PDB entry 4X67 | X-ray diffraction, 4.10 A resolution (low resolution: residue-level contacts below are approximate; hydrogen-bond / salt-bridge calls are withheld) | chains A and B of the 12 polymer chains in the assembly

== Chain A ==
Molecule: DNA-directed RNA polymerase II subunit RPB1
Organism: Saccharomyces cerevisiae (strain ATCC 204508 / S288c)
Reference sequence: P04050 (RPB1_YEAST); residue numbers follow UniProt; this construct covers 1-1733
Amino-acid sequence (1733 residues; row label = number of the first residue in the row):
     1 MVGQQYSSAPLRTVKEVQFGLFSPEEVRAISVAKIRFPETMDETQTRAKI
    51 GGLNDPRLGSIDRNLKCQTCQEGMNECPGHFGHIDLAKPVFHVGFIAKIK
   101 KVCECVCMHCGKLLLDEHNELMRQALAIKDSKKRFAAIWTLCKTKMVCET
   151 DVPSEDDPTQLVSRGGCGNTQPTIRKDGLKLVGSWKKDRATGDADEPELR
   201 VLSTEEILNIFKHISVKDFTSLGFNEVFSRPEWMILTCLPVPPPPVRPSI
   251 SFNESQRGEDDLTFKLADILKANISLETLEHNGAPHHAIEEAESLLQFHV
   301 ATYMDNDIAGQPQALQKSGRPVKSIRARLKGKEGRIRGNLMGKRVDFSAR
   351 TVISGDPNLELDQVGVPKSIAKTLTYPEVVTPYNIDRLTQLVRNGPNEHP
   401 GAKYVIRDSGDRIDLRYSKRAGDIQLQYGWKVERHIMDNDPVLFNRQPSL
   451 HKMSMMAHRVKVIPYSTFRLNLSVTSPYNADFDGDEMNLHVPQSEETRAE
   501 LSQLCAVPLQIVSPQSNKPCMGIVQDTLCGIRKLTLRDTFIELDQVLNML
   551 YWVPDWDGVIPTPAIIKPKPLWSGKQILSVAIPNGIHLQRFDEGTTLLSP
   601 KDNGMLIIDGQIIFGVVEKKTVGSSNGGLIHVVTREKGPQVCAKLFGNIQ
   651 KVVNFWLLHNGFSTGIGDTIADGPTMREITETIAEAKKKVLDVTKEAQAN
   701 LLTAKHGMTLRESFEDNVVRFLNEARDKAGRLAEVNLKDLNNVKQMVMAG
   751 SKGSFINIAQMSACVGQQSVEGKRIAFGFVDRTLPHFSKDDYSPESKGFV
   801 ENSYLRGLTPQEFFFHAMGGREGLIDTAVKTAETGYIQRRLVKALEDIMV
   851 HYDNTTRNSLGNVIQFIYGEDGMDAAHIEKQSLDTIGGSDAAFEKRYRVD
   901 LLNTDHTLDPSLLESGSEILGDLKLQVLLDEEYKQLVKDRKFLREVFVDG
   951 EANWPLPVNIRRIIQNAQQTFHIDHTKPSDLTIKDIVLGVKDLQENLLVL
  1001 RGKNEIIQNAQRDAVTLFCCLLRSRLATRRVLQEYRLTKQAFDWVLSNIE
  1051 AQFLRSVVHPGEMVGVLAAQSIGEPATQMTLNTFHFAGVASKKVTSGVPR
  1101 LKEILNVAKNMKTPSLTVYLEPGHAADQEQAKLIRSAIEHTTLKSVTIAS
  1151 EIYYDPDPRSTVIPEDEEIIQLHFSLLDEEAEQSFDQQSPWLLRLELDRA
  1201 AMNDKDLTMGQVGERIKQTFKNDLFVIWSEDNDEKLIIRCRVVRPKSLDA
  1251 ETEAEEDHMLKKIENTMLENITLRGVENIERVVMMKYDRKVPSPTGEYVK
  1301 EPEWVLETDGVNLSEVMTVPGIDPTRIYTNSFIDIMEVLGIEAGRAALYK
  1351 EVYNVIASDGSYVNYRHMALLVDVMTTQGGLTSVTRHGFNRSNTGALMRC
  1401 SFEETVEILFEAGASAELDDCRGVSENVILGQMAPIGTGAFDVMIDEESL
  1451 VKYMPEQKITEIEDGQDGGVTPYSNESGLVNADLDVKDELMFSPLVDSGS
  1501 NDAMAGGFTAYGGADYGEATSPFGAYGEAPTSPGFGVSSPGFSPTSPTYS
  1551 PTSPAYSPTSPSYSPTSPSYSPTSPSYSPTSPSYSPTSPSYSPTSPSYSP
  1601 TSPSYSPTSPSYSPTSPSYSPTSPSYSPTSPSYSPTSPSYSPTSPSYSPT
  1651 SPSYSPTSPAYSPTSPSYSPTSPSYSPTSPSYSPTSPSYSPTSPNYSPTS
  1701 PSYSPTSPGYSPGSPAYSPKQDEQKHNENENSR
Unresolved in the structure: 1-2, 155-160, 187-198, 1082-1091, 1176-1186, 1244-1253, 1446-1733
Bound ions: Zn2+ site 1: C67, C70, C77, H80; Zn2+ site 2: C110, C167
Curated features (UniProtKB/Swiss-Prot):
  - region: P248 to D260 (Lid loop), N306 to K323 (Rudder loop), P810 to E822 (Bridging helix)
  - binding site (Zn(2+)): C67, C70, C77, H80, C107, C110, C148, C167
  - binding site (Mg(2+)): D481, D483, D485
  - modified residue: T1471 (Phosphothreonine)
  - cross-link (Glycyl lysine isopeptide (Lys-Gly)): K695 (interchain with G-Cter in ubiquitin), K1246 (interchain with G-Cter in ubiquitin), K1350 (interchain with G-Cter in ubiquitin)
  - natural variant: S1653 to P1659 (deletion: In strain: A364A)
  - mutagenesis: K1246 (K1246R: Impairs ubiquitination during transcription stress)

== Chain B ==
Molecule: DNA-directed RNA polymerase II subunit RPB2
Organism: Saccharomyces cerevisiae (strain ATCC 204508 / S288c)
Notes: EC 2.7.7.6
Reference sequence: P08518 (RPB2_YEAST); residues 1-1224 here = UniProt positions 1-1224
Amino-acid sequence (1224 residues; numbered 1 to 1224; the number before each row is that of its first residue):
     1 MSDLANSEKYYDEDPYGFEDESAPITAEDSWAVISAFFREKGLVSQQLDS
    51 FNQFVDYTLQDIICEDSTLILEQLAQHTTESDNISRKYEISFGKIYVTKP
   101 MVNESDGVTHALYPQEARLRNLTYSSGLFVDVKKRTYEAIDVPGRELKYE
   151 LIAEESEDDSESGKVFIGRLPIMLRSKNCYLSEATESDLYKLKECPFDMG
   201 GYFIINGSEKVLIAQERSAGNIVQVFKKAAPSPISHVAEIRSALEKGSRF
   251 ISTLQVKLYGREGSSARTIKATLPYIKQDIPIVIIFRALGIIPDGEILEH
   301 ICYDVNDWQMLEMLKPCVEDGFVIQDRETALDFIGRRGTALGIKKEKRIQ
   351 YAKDILQKEFLPHITQLEGFESRKAFFLGYMINRLLLCALDRKDQDDRDH
   401 FGKKRLDLAGPLLAQLFKTLFKKLTKDIFRYMQRTVEEAHDFNMKLAINA
   451 KTITSGLKYALATGNWGEQKKAMSSRAGVSQVLNRYTYSSTLSHLRRTNT
   501 PIGRDGKLAKPRQLHNTHWGLVCPAETPEGQACGLVKNLSLMSCISVGTD
   551 PMPIITFLSEWGMEPLEDYVPHQSPDATRVFVNGVWHGVHRNPARLMETL
   601 RTLRRKGDINPEVSMIRDIREKELKIFTDAGRVYRPLFIVEDDESLGHKE
   651 LKVRKGHIAKLMATEYQDIEGGFEDVEEYTWSSLLNEGLVEYIDAEEEES
   701 ILIAMQPEDLEPAEANEENDLDVDPAKRIRVSHHATTFTHCEIHPSMILG
   751 VAASIIPFPDHNQSPRNTYQSAMGKQAMGVFLTNYNVRMDTMANILYYPQ
   801 KPLGTTRAMEYLKFRELPAGQNAIVAIACYSGYNQEDSMIMNQSSIDRGL
   851 FRSLFFRSYMDQEKKYGMSITETFEKPQRTNTLRMKHGTYDKLDDDGLIA
   901 PGVRVSGEDVIIGKTTPISPDEEELGQRTAYHSKRDASTPLRSTENGIVD
   951 QVLVTTNQDGLKFVKVRVRTTKIPQIGDKFASRHGQKGTIGITYRREDMP
  1001 FTAEGIVPDLIINPHAIPSRMTVAHLIECLLSKVAALSGNEGDASPFTDI
  1051 TVEGISKLLREHGYQSRGFEVMYNGHTGKKLMAQIFFGPTYYQRLRHMVD
  1101 DKIHARARGPMQVLTRQPVEGRSRDGGLRFGEMERDCMIAHGAASFLKER
  1151 LMEASDAFRVHICGICGLMTVIAKLNHNQFECKGCDNKIDIYQIHIPYAA
  1201 KLLFQELMAMNITPRLYTDRSRDF
Unresolved in the structure: 1-19, 71-89, 135-163, 336-344, 438-445, 503-508, 669-677, 716-721, 920-932
Bound ions: Zn2+: C1163, C1166, C1182, C1185

== Interface between chain A and chain B ==
Residue-residue contacts - 393 pairs, chain A then chain B:
  Q4(A) with F1158(B); R1159(B)
  Q5(A) with R1159(B); L1175(B)
  Y6(A) with R1159(B); L1175(B)
  S7(A) with F1180(B); Q1193(B)
  S8(A) with N1178(B); F1180(B)
  A9(A) with I1191(B); Q1193(B)
  P10(A) with I1191(B); Y1192(B); Q1193(B)
  L11(A) with Q1193(B)
  R12(A) with Y1192(B); Q1193(B); I1194(B); T1218(B)
  T13(A) with Y1217(B); T1218(B)
  V14(A) with Y1217(B)
  K15(A) with Y1217(B); T1218(B); D1219(B); R1220(B)
  E16(A) with R1215(B); Y1217(B); S1221(B); R1222(B)
  V17(A) with R1215(B); L1216(B)
  Q18(A) with T1213(B); R1215(B)
  F19(A) with T1213(B)
  G20(A) with I1212(B); T1213(B)
  L21(A) with N1211(B); T1213(B)
  F22(A) with M1208(B); N1211(B); I1212(B)
  E26(A) with R1215(B)
  A29(A) with K1183(B)
  I30(A) with L1168(B); T1170(B); K1183(B)
  S31(A) with K1183(B)
  R63(A) with R884(B)
  T69(A) with K1174(B)
  C70(A) with A1173(B)
  Q71(A) with L1175(B); N1176(B); H1177(B)
  M74(A) with R1116(B)
  E76(A) with R1159(B); L1175(B)
  P78(A) with V1160(B)
  G79(A) with K1201(B); Q1205(B)
  F81(A) with Q1205(B); M1208(B); A1209(B)
  H92(A) with M1210(B); N1211(B)
  W233(A) with N1211(B)
  L236(A) with N1211(B)
  P240(A) with M1208(B); A1209(B)
  P242(A) with A1209(B)
  P245(A) with L1114(B); Y1198(B); K1201(B); L1202(B)
  V246(A) with Q1205(B)
  I250(A) with V1113(B)
  E254(A) with T916(B); R935(B)
  Y303(A) with A1209(B)
  M304(A) with M1210(B)
  R320(A) with K470(B); K471(B)
  P321(A) with K471(B)
  I325(A) with M1210(B)
  R328(A) with E1206(B)
  L329(A) with L1203(B); E1206(B); L1207(B)
  R335(A) with L1202(B); E1206(B)
  I336(A) with L1203(B)
  R337(A) with E1132(B)
  N339(A) with T1115(B); Q1117(B); D1156(B); A1199(B)
  L340(A) with L1151(B); A1199(B); A1200(B); L1203(B)
  M341(A) with E1132(B); R1135(B)
  G342(A) with R1129(B); F1130(B); E1132(B)
  K343(A) with Q1117(B); R1129(B); F1130(B); L1151(B); S1155(B); D1156(B); P1197(B)
  R344(A) with Q1117(B); P1118(B); V1119(B); E1120(B); G1127(B); L1128(B); R1129(B); S1155(B)
  V345(A) with P1118(B); G1127(B); L1128(B); F1130(B); R1150(B); S1155(B)
  D346(A) with R1106(B); R1108(B); M1111(B); P1118(B); R1150(B); A1154(B); S1155(B)
  F347(A) with R1106(B); A1107(B); R1108(B); R1150(B)
  S348(A) with A1105(B); R1106(B); L1128(B)
  A349(A) with A1105(B); L1128(B)
  R350(A) with K1102(B); H1104(B); L1128(B)
  T351(A) with I1103(B)
  V352(A) with G977(B)
  G355(A) with Y833(B)
  D356(A) with Y833(B)
  P357(A) with G832(B); Y833(B)
  N358(A) with Y833(B)
  I370(A) with I1103(B); A1105(B)
  T373(A) with A1105(B); A1107(B)
  L374(A) with R1106(B); A1107(B)
  R412(A) with R1108(B)
  E433(A) with R1108(B)
  L443(A) with M1138(B); F1146(B)
  N445(A) with E1134(B)
  Q447(A) with R1129(B); E1134(B)
  S449(A) with M1133(B); E1134(B); C1137(B)
  H451(A) with C1137(B)
  K452(A) with A1140(B); H1141(B)
  M455(A) with F1130(B); E1134(B); C1137(B); M1138(B); H1141(B)
  Y465(A) with I976(B)
  S466(A) with Q975(B); V1099(B); D1100(B); I1103(B)
  T467(A) with I976(B); G977(B)
  R469(A) with I976(B); G991(B)
  L472(A) with Q835(B)
  T475(A) with E836(B)
  D481(A) with E836(B)
  F482(A) with Q835(B); E836(B); D837(B); S838(B); T989(B)
  D483(A) with D837(B); K979(B); K987(B); T989(B)
  G484(A) with T989(B)
  E486(A) with K1102(B)
  N488(A) with L1128(B)
  H490(A) with F1130(B); R1150(B)
  V491(A) with R1150(B)
  P492(A) with E1149(B)
  Q493(A) with E1149(B)
  S494(A) with E1149(B)
  T497(A) with F1146(B); E1149(B)
  E500(A) with A1143(B); A1144(B); S1145(B); F1146(B)
  L501(A) with F1146(B)
  L504(A) with H1141(B); G1142(B)
  C505(A) with M1138(B); H1141(B)
  Q510(A) with H1141(B)
  V524(A) with Q835(B)
  Q525(A) with Q835(B); E836(B); H1015(B)
  D526(A) with C829(B); G832(B); N834(B); Q835(B); N1013(B); H1015(B)
  T527(A) with Q835(B)
  C529(A) with H1015(B)
  Q545(A) with K1079(B)
  L657(A) with C829(B)
  L658(A) with Y830(B); S831(B); N1074(B); L1081(B)
  H659(A) with N1074(B); L1081(B)
  N660(A) with L1081(B); M1082(B); A1083(B)
  G661(A) with A1083(B)
  F662(A) with I827(B); A828(B); C829(B); P1014(B); A1083(B)
  S663(A) with I827(B); Q1084(B); I1085(B); F1086(B)
  T664(A) with I827(B); P1014(B); F1086(B)
  G665(A) with L1026(B); F1069(B); F1086(B)
  I666(A) with L1026(B); L1030(B); F1086(B)
  I670(A) with V1052(B)
  M746(A) with P1014(B); H1015(B); P1018(B)
  S751(A) with H1015(B)
  K752(A) with H1015(B); S1019(B); R1020(B)
  G753(A) with P1018(B)
  N757(A) with P1018(B); S1019(B); M1021(B)
  Q760(A) with M1021(B)
  M761(A) with V1023(B)
  E771(A) with K510(B); Q513(B)
  A776(A) with N516(B)
  G778(A) with H515(B); N516(B)
  F779(A) with N516(B); T517(B); E698(B); E699(B)
  V780(A) with E699(B)
  R782(A) with E698(B); E699(B); I701(B); L702(B)
  T783(A) with N516(B)
  P785(A) with E698(B); I701(B); L702(B); I703(B)
  H786(A) with W519(B); L702(B); I703(B); M705(B); E742(B)
  F787(A) with L702(B)
  K789(A) with R620(B)
  E795(A) with V731(B)
  E801(A) with I729(B)
  N802(A) with R728(B); I729(B)
  Y804(A) with H761(B); N762(B); Q763(B); M1021(B); V1023(B)
  L805(A) with H761(B); V1052(B)
  R806(A) with P725(B); A726(B); K727(B); R728(B); H761(B)
  G807(A) with R728(B); H761(B)
  L808(A) with R728(B); D760(B); F1047(B)
  T809(A) with R730(B); F1047(B)
  P810(A) with W519(B); M705(B); P745(B); F1047(B)
  Q811(A) with M705(B)
  F813(A) with I748(B); L749(B); P759(B); N767(B)
  F814(A) with L514(B); H515(B); N516(B); W519(B)
  H816(A) with S764(B)
  A817(A) with L514(B); P524(B); S764(B)
  M818(A) with L514(B); N516(B)
  R821(A) with R512(B); L514(B); P524(B); G534(B)
  E822(A) with Q513(B)
  L824(A) with T768(B); Y769(B)
  I825(A) with R512(B); C533(B)
  A828(A) with G530(B)
  Q838(A) with M1133(B)
  R839(A) with E1132(B)
  V842(A) with D1136(B)
  K843(A) with R1135(B)
  E846(A) with R1135(B)
  M1063(A) with I1139(B)
  V1066(A) with D1136(B)
  Q1070(A) with D1136(B); A1140(B)
  K1144(A) with E262(B)
  N1265(A) with G263(B); S265(B)
  E1269(A) with E262(B); G263(B)
  L1409(A) with L1207(B); I1212(B)
  F1410(A) with I1212(B)
  L1418(A) with R1222(B)
  C1421(A) with R1220(B)
  R1422(A) with R1220(B)
  V1424(A) with I1139(B)
  V1428(A) with L1147(B); L1151(B)
  I1429(A) with P1197(B); A1200(B)
  L1430(A) with H1195(B); I1196(B); P1197(B); F1204(B)
  G1431(A) with M1152(B); P1197(B)
  M1433(A) with A1144(B); S1145(B)
  A1434(A) with A1144(B)
  I1436(A) with I1139(B); G1142(B)
  G1437(A) with G1142(B)
  T1438(A) with G1142(B); A1144(B)
  G1439(A) with A1144(B)
Other interface residues (no listed pair), chain A (220 interface residues in all): R47, Q68, N75, H80, F228, C238, L239, P243, S255, K317, R326, E333, I353, S354, T375, K403, Y404, Y417, M453, E496, N654, G667, D668, N742, I775, L784, S788, G820, V829, S1401, D1420, S1425, Q1432
Other interface residues (no listed pair), chain B (212 interface residues in all): D397, H400, Q469, H518, C523, T527, K537, A695, S700, A704, H734, P765, H887, I918, S919, D936, G988, I990, T993, I1017, I1027, E1053, R1067, H1076, T1077, K1080, G1109, G1121, G1131, K1148, H1161, C1166, V1171, I1172, G1184, P1214

== Summary ==
Chain A and chain B form an interface of 220 and 212 residues respectively. C67(A), C70(A), C77(A) and H80(A)
coordinate Zn2+ site 1. Curated annotation (UniProt) lists 8 Zn2+-binding residues, 3 Mg2+-binding residues
and one mutagenesis site on chain A.
Chain A is DNA-directed RNA polymerase II subunit RPB1 and chain B is DNA-directed RNA polymerase II subunit
RPB2, both from Saccharomyces cerevisiae (strain ATCC 204508 / S288c); the structure, Crystal structure of
elongating yeast RNA polymerase II stalled at oxidative Cyclopurine DNA lesions, was determined by X-ray
diffraction, deposited together with 4X6A.
